2GEU - chain A; structure by X-ray diffraction, 2.90 A resolution.

[Chain A]
Molecule: Pantothenate kinase
From: Mycobacterium tuberculosis
Notes: EC 2.7.1.33
Reference sequence: P63810 (COAA_MYCTU); residue numbers follow UniProt; this construct covers 1-312
Chain sequence (312 residues; row label = number of the first residue in the row):
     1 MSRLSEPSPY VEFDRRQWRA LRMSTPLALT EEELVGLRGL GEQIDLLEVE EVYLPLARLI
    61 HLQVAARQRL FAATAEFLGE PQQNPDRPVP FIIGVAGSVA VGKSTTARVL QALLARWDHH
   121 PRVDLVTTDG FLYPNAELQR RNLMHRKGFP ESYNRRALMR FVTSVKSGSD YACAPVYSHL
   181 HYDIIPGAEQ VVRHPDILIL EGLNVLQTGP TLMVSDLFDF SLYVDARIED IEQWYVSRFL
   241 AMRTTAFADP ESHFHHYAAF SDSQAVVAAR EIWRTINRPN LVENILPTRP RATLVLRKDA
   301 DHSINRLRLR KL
Disordered / not traced: 1-4, 82-84
Modified residues: Cys-173 (s,s-(2-hydroxyethyl)thiocysteine; CME)
Differences from the reference sequence: modified residue (173)
Residues lining bound ligands: S-(thioethylhydroxy)coenzyme A (COK; [(2R,3S,4R,5R)-5-(6-amino-9H-purin-9-yl)-4-hydroxy-3-(phosphonooxy)tetrahydrofuran-2-yl]methyl (3R)-3-hydroxy-4-{[3-({2-[(2-hydroxyethyl)dithio]ethyl}amino)-3-oxopropyl]amino}-2,2-dimethyl-4-oxobutyl dihydrogen diphosphate): Gly-39, Leu-40, Val-99, Ala-100, Lys-103, Ser-104, Thr-105, Arg-108, Asp-129, Leu-132, Lys-147, Gly-148, Tyr-177, His-179, Leu-180, Tyr-182, Leu-203, Tyr-235, Arg-238, Phe-239, Met-242, Ala-246, Phe-247, Phe-254, Tyr-257, Ile-272, Ile-276, Asn-277

[Summary]
Bound to chain A: S-(thioethylhydroxy)coenzyme A.
Chain A is Pantothenate kinase (Mycobacterium tuberculosis); the structure, Pantothenate kinase from
Mycobacterium tuberculosis (MtPanK) in complex with a coenzyme A derivative, Form-II (RT), was determined by
X-ray diffraction (same publication as 2GES, 2GET and 2GEV).
